PDB entry 6RJN | X-ray diffraction, 2.29 A resolution | chains A and D of the 4 polymer chains in the assembly

Chain A (and D):
Protein: Catalase
From: Komagataella pastoris
Notes: EC 1.11.1.6; chain D of this document is another copy of the same molecule, construct and numbering; everything in this record applies to it too
UniProtKB: C1PHG1 (C1PHG1_PICPA); residue numbers follow UniProt; this construct covers 1-510
Amino-acid sequence (512 residues; each row starts with the number of its first residue; numbers below 1 keep their minus sign (Gly-1 is residue -1)):
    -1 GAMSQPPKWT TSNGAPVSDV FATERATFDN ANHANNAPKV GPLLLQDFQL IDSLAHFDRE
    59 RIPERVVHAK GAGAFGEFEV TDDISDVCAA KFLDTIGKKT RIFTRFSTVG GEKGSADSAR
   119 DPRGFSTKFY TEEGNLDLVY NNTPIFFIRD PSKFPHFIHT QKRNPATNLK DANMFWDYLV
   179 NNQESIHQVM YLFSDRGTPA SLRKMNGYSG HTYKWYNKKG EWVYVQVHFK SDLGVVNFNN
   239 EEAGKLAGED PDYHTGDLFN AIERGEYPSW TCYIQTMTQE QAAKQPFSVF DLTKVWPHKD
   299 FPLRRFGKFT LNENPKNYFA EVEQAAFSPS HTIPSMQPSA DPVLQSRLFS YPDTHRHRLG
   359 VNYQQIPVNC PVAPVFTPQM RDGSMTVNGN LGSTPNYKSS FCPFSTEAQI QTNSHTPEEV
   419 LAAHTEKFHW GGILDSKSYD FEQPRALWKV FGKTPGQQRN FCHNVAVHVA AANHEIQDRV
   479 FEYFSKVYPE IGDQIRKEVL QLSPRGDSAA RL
Disordered / not traced: -1 to 2, 505-510
Sequence notes: expression tag (-1 to 0)
Metal / ion sites: Na+: Asn28, Asn34, Pro36; K+ site 1: Pro142, Gly208, Lys292; heme Fe near Tyr349 (its only coordinating residue here); K+ site 2: Gln377 (shared with 1 residue of chain B)
Ligand contacts:
  - heme (HEM): Arg63, Val64, Val65, His66, Arg103, Ser105, Gly122, Phe123, Ser124, Val137, Tyr138, Asn139, Phe144, Ile146, Pro149, Phe152, Ser207, His209, Leu290, Ala323, Phe325, Val341, Ser344, Arg345, Ser348, Tyr349, Thr352, His353, Arg356
  - NADPH (NDP; NADPH dihydro-nicotinamide-adenine-dinucleotide phosphate): Pro142, His185, Tyr189, Ser192, Arg194, Asn204, Tyr206, His226, Lys228, Val233, Gln273, Val293, Trp294, Pro295, His296, Gln441, Ala444, Leu445, Val448, Phe449, Lys451, Gln455
What the authors report for this chain:
  - catalytic residues: His66, Asp119, Asn139
  - binding site for chloride ion: Arg57
  - self-association interface (contacts with another copy of this molecule); pairs are residue here / residue on that copy: Arg57-Asp351, Arg23, Val418, Phe426
  - heme coordination: Tyr349
  - contacts within the chain: His209-Asp339 (hydrogen bond), His209-Arg345 (hydrogen bond), Arg345-Tyr349 (hydrogen bond)
  - binding site for heme: His66
  - catalytic residues: Val107 (proposed by the authors, not directly observed)
  - K+ coordination: Pro142, Gly208
  - binding site for NADPH: Tyr189
  - Na+ coordination: Asn28 to Pro36

How chain A and chain D interact:
Residue-residue contacts (180):
  Trp7(A) - His154(D)
  Val18(A) - His154(D)
  Phe19(A) - Ser150(D)  hydrogen bond (backbone-side chain)
  Phe19(A) - Lys151(D)
  Phe19(A) - His154(D)
  Phe19(A) - Asn180(D)
  Phe19(A) - His427(D)
  Ala20(A) - Lys425(D)
  Ala20(A) - Phe426(D)
  Ala20(A) - His427(D)
  Thr21(A) - Ser150(D)
  Thr21(A) - Glu424(D)
  Thr21(A) - Lys425(D)
  Thr21(A) - Phe426(D)  hydrogen bond (backbone-backbone)
  Glu22(A) - Glu424(D)
  Glu22(A) - Lys425(D)
  Arg23(A) - Pro340(D)
  Arg23(A) - Thr423(D)
  Arg23(A) - Glu424(D)  hydrogen bond (backbone-backbone)
  Arg23(A) - Phe426(D)
  Ala24(A) - Leu419(D)
  Thr25(A) - Leu419(D)
  Thr25(A) - Ala420(D)  hydrogen bond (backbone-backbone)
  Thr25(A) - Glu424(D)  hydrogen bond
  Phe26(A) - Phe288(D)  hydrophobic
  Phe26(A) - Ala338(D)  hydrophobic
  Phe26(A) - Glu417(D)
  Phe26(A) - Val418(D)
  Phe26(A) - Ala420(D)
  Asp27(A) - Val418(D)  hydrogen bond (backbone-backbone)
  Asp27(A) - Leu419(D)
  Asp27(A) - Ala420(D)
  His31(A) - Ala281(D)
  Ala32(A) - Ala281(D)  hydrogen bond (backbone-backbone)
  Ala32(A) - Lys282(D)
  Ala32(A) - Gln283(D)
  Asn33(A) - Pro284(D)
  Pro36(A) - Trp428(D)  hydrophobic
  Lys37(A) - Glu424(D)
  Lys37(A) - Phe426(D)
  Val38(A) - Phe288(D)  hydrophobic
  Val38(A) - Ala338(D)
  Val38(A) - Pro340(D)
  Val38(A) - Trp428(D)  hydrophobic
  Gly39(A) - Ala338(D)
  Pro40(A) - Ala338(D)
  Pro40(A) - Gln343(D)
  Leu41(A) - Pro149(D)  hydrophobic
  Leu41(A) - Pro340(D)
  Leu41(A) - Gln343(D)  hydrogen bond (backbone-side chain)
  Leu41(A) - Ser344(D)
  Leu42(A) - Thr423(D)
  Asp45(A) - Lys425(D)  salt bridge
  Gln47(A) - Lys425(D)  hydrogen bond
  Leu48(A) - Ser150(D)
  Ile49(A) - Phe347(D)  hydrophobic
  Leu52(A) - Ser344(D)
  Ala53(A) - Asp351(D)
  Phe55(A) - Val64(D)
  Phe55(A) - Phe152(D)  hydrophobic
  Phe55(A) - Pro153(D)  hydrophobic
  Asp56(A) - Ser348(D)  hydrogen bond
  Asp56(A) - Asp351(D)
  Asp56(A) - Thr352(D)  hydrogen bond (backbone-side chain)
  Asp56(A) - His355(D)
  Arg57(A) - Asp351(D)  salt bridge
  Arg57(A) - His355(D)
  Glu58(A) - His157(D)  salt bridge
  Arg59(A) - Pro61(D)
  Arg59(A) - Glu62(D)
  Arg59(A) - Val64(D)  hydrogen bond (side chain-backbone)
  Arg59(A) - Lys160(D)
  Arg59(A) - His355(D)  hydrogen bond (backbone-side chain)
  Pro61(A) - Arg59(D)
  Glu62(A) - Arg59(D)
  Val64(A) - Phe55(D)
  Val64(A) - Arg59(D)  hydrogen bond (backbone-side chain)
  Glu110(A) - Lys111(D)
  Glu110(A) - Gly112(D)
  Lys111(A) - Lys111(D)
  Gly112(A) - Glu110(D)
  Gly112(A) - Lys111(D)  hydrogen bond (backbone-backbone)
  Gly112(A) - Gly112(D)
  Gly112(A) - Ser113(D)
  Ser113(A) - Gly112(D)  hydrogen bond (backbone-backbone)
  Pro149(A) - Leu41(D)  hydrophobic
  Ser150(A) - Phe19(D)  hydrogen bond (side chain-backbone)
  Ser150(A) - Thr21(D)
  Ser150(A) - Leu48(D)
  Lys151(A) - Phe19(D)
  Phe152(A) - Phe55(D)  hydrophobic
  Pro153(A) - Ser51(D)
  Pro153(A) - Phe55(D)  hydrophobic
  His154(A) - Trp7(D)
  His154(A) - Val18(D)
  His154(A) - Phe19(D)
  Ile156(A) - Phe55(D)  hydrophobic
  His157(A) - Glu58(D)  salt bridge
  Lys160(A) - Arg59(D)
  Arg161(A) - Lys111(D)
  Arg161(A) - Gly112(D)
  Arg161(A) - Asp250(D)  salt bridge
  Pro163(A) - Asn315(D)
  Pro163(A) - Tyr316(D)  hydrogen bond (backbone-backbone)
  Ala164(A) - Lys314(D)
  Ala164(A) - Tyr316(D)
  Thr165(A) - Thr253(D)
  Thr165(A) - Phe257(D)
  Asn166(A) - Tyr316(D)
  Leu167(A) - Asp250(D)
  Leu167(A) - Thr253(D)
  Asn180(A) - Phe19(D)
  Gly246(A) - Gly242(D)
  Gly246(A) - Gly246(D)
  Asp250(A) - Arg161(D)  salt bridge
  Asp250(A) - Leu167(D)
  Thr253(A) - Thr165(D)
  Gly254(A) - Leu167(D)
  Phe257(A) - Thr165(D)
  Ala281(A) - His31(D)
  Ala281(A) - Ala32(D)  hydrogen bond (backbone-backbone)
  Lys282(A) - Ala32(D)
  Gln283(A) - Ala32(D)
  Pro284(A) - Asn33(D)
  Phe288(A) - Val38(D)  hydrophobic
  Lys314(A) - Ala164(D)
  Asn315(A) - Pro163(D)
  Tyr316(A) - Pro163(D)  hydrogen bond (backbone-backbone)
  Tyr316(A) - Ala164(D)
  Tyr316(A) - Asn166(D)
  Ala338(A) - Phe26(D)  hydrophobic
  Ala338(A) - Val38(D)
  Ala338(A) - Gly39(D)
  Ala338(A) - Pro40(D)
  Pro340(A) - Arg23(D)
  Pro340(A) - Val38(D)
  Pro340(A) - Leu41(D)
  Gln343(A) - Pro40(D)
  Gln343(A) - Leu41(D)  hydrogen bond (side chain-backbone)
  Ser344(A) - Leu41(D)
  Ser344(A) - Leu52(D)
  Phe347(A) - Ile49(D)  hydrophobic
  Ser348(A) - Asp56(D)  hydrogen bond
  Asp351(A) - Ala53(D)
  Asp351(A) - Asp56(D)
  Asp351(A) - Arg57(D)  salt bridge
  Thr352(A) - Asp56(D)  hydrogen bond (side chain-backbone)
  His355(A) - Asp56(D)
  His355(A) - Arg57(D)
  His355(A) - Arg59(D)  hydrogen bond (side chain-backbone)
  Glu417(A) - Phe26(D)
  Val418(A) - Phe26(D)
  Val418(A) - Asp27(D)  hydrogen bond (backbone-backbone)
  Leu419(A) - Ala24(D)
  Leu419(A) - Thr25(D)
  Leu419(A) - Phe26(D)  hydrophobic
  Leu419(A) - Asp27(D)
  Ala420(A) - Thr25(D)  hydrogen bond (backbone-backbone)
  Ala420(A) - Phe26(D)
  Ala420(A) - Asp27(D)
  His422(A) - Thr25(D)
  Thr423(A) - Arg23(D)
  Thr423(A) - Leu42(D)
  Glu424(A) - Thr21(D)
  Glu424(A) - Glu22(D)
  Glu424(A) - Arg23(D)  hydrogen bond (backbone-backbone)
  Glu424(A) - Thr25(D)  hydrogen bond
  Glu424(A) - Lys37(D)
  Lys425(A) - Ala20(D)
  Lys425(A) - Thr21(D)
  Lys425(A) - Glu22(D)
  Lys425(A) - Gln47(D)  hydrogen bond
  Phe426(A) - Ala20(D)
  Phe426(A) - Thr21(D)  hydrogen bond (backbone-backbone)
  Phe426(A) - Arg23(D)
  Phe426(A) - Lys37(D)
  His427(A) - Phe19(D)
  His427(A) - Ala20(D)
  Trp428(A) - Pro36(D)  hydrophobic
  Trp428(A) - Val38(D)  hydrophobic
Other interface residues (no listed pair), chain A (100 interface residues in all): Asp17, Ala35, Ser51, Ile60, Arg63, Val65, Gly242, Ala245, Ala280, Phe285, Ser286, Pro313
Other interface residues (no listed pair), chain D (101 interface residues in all): Asp17, Asn30, Ala35, Asp45, Ile60, Arg63, Val65, Asp148, Ile156, Ala245, Gly254, Ala280, Ser286, Pro313, His422

Overview:
The interface between chain A and chain D involves 100 residues on one side and 101 on the other, with 30
hydrogen bonds and 7 salt bridges. Among the polar pairs are Asp45(A)-Lys425(D), Arg57(A)-Asp351(D) and
Glu58(A)-His157(D). From the paper: catalytic residues His66(A), Asp119(A) and Asn139(A) among others; a
binding site for chloride ion at Arg57(A).
Chain A and chain D are both Catalase (Komagataella pastoris); the structure, Crystal structure of a Fungal
Catalase at 2.3 Angstroms, was determined by X-ray diffraction together with 6RJR from the same study.
